Entry 3MMW (X-ray diffraction, 1.85 A resolution); this record covers chain A.

[Chain A]
Name: Endoglucanase
Source organism: Thermotoga maritima
Reference sequence: Q9X273 (Q9X273_THEMA); residues 1-317 here = UniProt positions 1-317
Sequence (317 residues; row label = number of the first residue in the row):
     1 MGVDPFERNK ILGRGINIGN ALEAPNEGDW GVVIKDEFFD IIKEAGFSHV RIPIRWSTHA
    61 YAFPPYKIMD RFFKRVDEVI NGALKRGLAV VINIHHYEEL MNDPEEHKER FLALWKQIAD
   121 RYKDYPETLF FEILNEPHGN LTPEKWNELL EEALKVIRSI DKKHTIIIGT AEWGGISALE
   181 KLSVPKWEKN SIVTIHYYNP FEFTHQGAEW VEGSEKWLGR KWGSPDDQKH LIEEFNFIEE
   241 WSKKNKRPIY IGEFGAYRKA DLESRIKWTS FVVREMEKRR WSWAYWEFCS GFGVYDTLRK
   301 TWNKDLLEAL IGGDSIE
Not modelled in the structure: 1-2, 312-317
Ion coordination: Cd2+ site 1 near Glu98 (its only coordinating residue here); Cd2+ site 2: Glu99 (shared with 1 residue of chain B); Cd2+ site 3: Glu136, Glu253

[In short]
Glu136 and Glu253 form the Cd2+ site 3.
Chain A is Endoglucanase (Thermotoga maritima); the structure, Crystal structure of endoglucanase Cel5A from
the hyperthermophilic Thermotoga maritima, was determined by X-ray diffraction (same publication as 3MMU).
